8BWS - chains A and B of the 20 polymer chains in the assembly; structure by electron microscopy, 3.20 A resolution.

Chain A:
Protein: DNA-directed RNA polymerase III subunit RPC1
From: Saccharomyces cerevisiae S288C
Notes: EC 2.7.7.6
UniProt: P04051 (RPC1_YEAST); numbering as in UniProt (aligned over 1-1460)
Amino-acid sequence (1460 residues; each row starts with the number of its first residue):
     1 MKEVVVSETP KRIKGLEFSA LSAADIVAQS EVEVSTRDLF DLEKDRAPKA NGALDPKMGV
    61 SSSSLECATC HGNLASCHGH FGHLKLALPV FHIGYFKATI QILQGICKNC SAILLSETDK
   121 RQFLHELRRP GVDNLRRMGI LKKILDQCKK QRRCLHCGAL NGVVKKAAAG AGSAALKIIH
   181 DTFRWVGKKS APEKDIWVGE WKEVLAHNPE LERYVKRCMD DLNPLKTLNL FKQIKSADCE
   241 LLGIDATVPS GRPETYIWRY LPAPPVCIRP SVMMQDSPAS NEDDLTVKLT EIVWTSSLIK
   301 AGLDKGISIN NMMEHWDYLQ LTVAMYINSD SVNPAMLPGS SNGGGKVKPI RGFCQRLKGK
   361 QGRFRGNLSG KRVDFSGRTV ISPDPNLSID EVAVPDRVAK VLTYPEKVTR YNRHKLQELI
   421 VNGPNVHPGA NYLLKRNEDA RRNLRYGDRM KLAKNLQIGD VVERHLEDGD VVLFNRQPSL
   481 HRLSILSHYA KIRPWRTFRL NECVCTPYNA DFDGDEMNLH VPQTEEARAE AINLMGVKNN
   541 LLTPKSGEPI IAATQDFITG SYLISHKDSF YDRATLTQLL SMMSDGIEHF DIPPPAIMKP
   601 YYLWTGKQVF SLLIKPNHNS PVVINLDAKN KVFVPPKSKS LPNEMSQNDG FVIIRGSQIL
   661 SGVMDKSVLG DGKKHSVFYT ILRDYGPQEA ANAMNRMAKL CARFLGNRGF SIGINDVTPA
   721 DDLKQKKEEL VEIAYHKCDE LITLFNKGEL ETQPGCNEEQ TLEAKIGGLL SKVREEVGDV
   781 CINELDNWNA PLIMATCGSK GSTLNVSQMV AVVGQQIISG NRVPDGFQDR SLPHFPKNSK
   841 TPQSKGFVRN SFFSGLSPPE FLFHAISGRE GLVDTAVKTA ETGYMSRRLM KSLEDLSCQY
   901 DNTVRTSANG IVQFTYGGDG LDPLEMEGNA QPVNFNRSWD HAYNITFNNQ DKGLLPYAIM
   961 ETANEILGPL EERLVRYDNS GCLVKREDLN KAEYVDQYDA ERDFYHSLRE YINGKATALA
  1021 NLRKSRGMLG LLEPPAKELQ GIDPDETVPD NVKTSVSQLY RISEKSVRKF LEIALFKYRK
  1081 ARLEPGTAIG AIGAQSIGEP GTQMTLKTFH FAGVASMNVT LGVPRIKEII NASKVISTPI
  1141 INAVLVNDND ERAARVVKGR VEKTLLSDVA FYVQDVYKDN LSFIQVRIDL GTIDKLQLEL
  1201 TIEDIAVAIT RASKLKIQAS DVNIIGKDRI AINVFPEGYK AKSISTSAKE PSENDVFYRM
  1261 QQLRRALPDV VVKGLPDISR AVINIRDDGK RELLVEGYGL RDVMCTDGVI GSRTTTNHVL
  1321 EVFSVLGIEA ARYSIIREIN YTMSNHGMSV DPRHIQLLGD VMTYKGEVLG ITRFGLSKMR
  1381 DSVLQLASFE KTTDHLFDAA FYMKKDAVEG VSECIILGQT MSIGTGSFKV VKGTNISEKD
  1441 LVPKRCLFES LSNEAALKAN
Not modelled in the structure: 1, 274-279, 335-348, 1237-1251
Metal / ion sites: Zn2+ site 1: Cys-67, Cys-70, Cys-77, His-80; Zn2+ site 2: Cys-107, Cys-110, Cys-154, Cys-157; Mg2+: Asp-511, Asp-513, Asp-515 (shared with 1 residue of chain R)
Ligand contacts: 4QM ((3R,5S,7R,8R,9S,10S,12S,13R,14S,17R)-10,13-dimethyl-17-[(2R)-pentan-2-yl]-2,3,4,5,6,7,8,9,11,12,14,15,16,17-tetradecahydro-1H-cyclopenta[a]phenanthrene-3,7,12-triol): Lys-1134, Asp-1277, Tyr-1298, His-1318, Leu-1320, Glu-1321, Ser-1324
Swiss-Prot annotation at these positions:
  - region: Pro-858 to Glu-870 (Bridging helix)
  - binding site (Zn(2+)): Cys-67, Cys-70, Cys-77, His-80, Cys-107, Cys-110, Cys-154
  - binding site (Mg(2+)): Asp-511, Asp-513, Asp-515

Chain B:
Protein: DNA-directed RNA polymerase III subunit RPC2
From: Saccharomyces cerevisiae S288C
Notes: EC 2.7.7.6
UniProt: P22276 (RPC2_YEAST); residue numbers follow UniProt; this construct covers 1-1149
Amino-acid sequence (1149 residues; numbered 1 to 1149; the number before each row is that of its first residue):
     1 MVAATKRRKT HIHKHVKDEA FDDLLKPVYK GKKLTDEINT AQDKWHLLPA FLKVKGLVKQ
    61 HLDSFNYFVD TDLKKIIKAN QLILSDVDPE FYLKYVDIRV GKKSSSSTKD YLTPPHECRL
   121 RDMTYSAPIY VDIEYTRGRN IIMHKDVEIG RMPIMLRSNK CILYDADESK MAKLNECPLD
   181 PGGYFIVNGT EKVILVQEQL SKNRIIVEAD EKKGIVQASV TSSTHERKSK TYVITKNGKI
   241 YLKHNSIAEE IPIAIVLKAC GILSDLEIMQ LVCGNDSSYQ DIFAVNLEES SKLDIYTQQQ
   301 ALEYIGAKVK TMRRQKLTIL QEGIEAIATT VIAHLTVEAL DFREKALYIA MMTRRVVMAM
   361 YNPKMIDDRD YVGNKRLELA GQLISLLFED LFKKFNNDFK LSIDKVLKKP NRAMEYDALL
   421 SINVHSNNIT SGLNRAISTG NWSLKRFKME RAGVTHVLSR LSYISALGMM TRISSQFEKS
   481 RKVSGPRALQ PSQFGMLCTA DTPEGEACGL VKNLALMTHI TTDDEEEPIK KLCYVLGVED
   541 ITLIDSASLH LNYGVYLNGT LIGSIRFPTK FVTQFRHLRR TGKVSEFISI YSNSHQMAVH
   601 IATDGGRICR PLIIVSDGQS RVKDIHLRKL LDGELDFDDF LKLGLVEYLD VNEENDSYIA
   661 LYEKDIVPSM THLEIEPFTI LGAVAGLIPY PHHNQSPRNT YQCAMGKQAI GAIAYNQFKR
   721 IDTLLYLMTY PQQPMVKTKT IELIDYDKLP AGQNATVAVM SYSGYDIEDA LVLNKSSIDR
   781 GFGRCETRRK TTTVLKRYAN HTQDIIGGMR VDENGDPIWQ HQSLGPDGLG EVGMKVQSGQ
   841 IYINKSVPTN SADAPNPNNV NVQTQYREAP VIYRGPEPSH IDQVMMSVSD NDQALIKVLL
   901 RQNRRPELGD KFSSRHGQKG VCGIIVKQED MPFNDQGIVP DIIMNPHGFP SRMTVGKMIE
   961 LISGKAGVLN GTLEYGTCFG GSKLEDMSKI LVDQGFNYSG KDMLYSGITG ECLQAYIFFG
  1021 PIYYQKLKHM VLDKMHARAR GPRAVLTRQP TEGRSRDGGL RLGEMERDCV IAYGASQLLL
  1081 ERLMISSDAF EVDVCDKCGL MGYSGWCTTC KSAENIIKMT IPYAAKLLFQ ELLSMNIAPR
  1141 LRLEDIFQQ
Not modelled in the structure: 1-35, 853-862
Metal / ion sites: Zn2+: Cys-1095, Cys-1098, Cys-1107, Cys-1110
Swiss-Prot annotation at these positions:
  - zinc finger: Cys-1095 to Cys-1110 (C4-type)
  - binding site (Zn(2+)): Cys-1095, Cys-1098, Cys-1107, Cys-1110

Interface between chain A and chain B:
Contacting residue pairs (387):
  Pro-10(A) / Asp-1145(B)
  Pro-10(A) / Ile-1146(B)  hydrogen bond (backbone-backbone)
  Pro-10(A) / Phe-1147(B)  hydrophobic
  Lys-11(A) / Asp-1096(B)
  Lys-11(A) / Ile-1117(B)
  Lys-11(A) / Met-1119(B)
  Lys-11(A) / Leu-1143(B)
  Lys-11(A) / Glu-1144(B)
  Lys-11(A) / Asp-1145(B)  salt bridge
  Lys-11(A) / Ile-1146(B)
  Arg-12(A) / Arg-1142(B)
  Arg-12(A) / Leu-1143(B)
  Arg-12(A) / Glu-1144(B)  salt bridge
  Arg-12(A) / Ile-1146(B)
  Ile-13(A) / Met-1119(B)  hydrophobic
  Ile-13(A) / Leu-1141(B)  hydrophobic
  Ile-13(A) / Arg-1142(B)
  Ile-13(A) / Leu-1143(B)  hydrophobic
  Lys-14(A) / Arg-1142(B)  hydrogen bond (backbone-backbone)
  Lys-14(A) / Glu-1144(B)
  Gly-15(A) / Arg-1140(B)
  Gly-15(A) / Arg-1142(B)  hydrogen bond (backbone-backbone)
  Leu-16(A) / Phe-1129(B)  hydrophobic
  Leu-16(A) / Pro-1139(B)  hydrophobic
  Leu-16(A) / Arg-1140(B)
  Leu-16(A) / Leu-1141(B)  hydrophobic
  Glu-17(A) / Ala-1138(B)
  Glu-17(A) / Arg-1140(B)  hydrogen bond (backbone-backbone)
  Glu-17(A) / Arg-1142(B)  salt bridge
  Phe-18(A) / Ile-1137(B)  hydrophobic
  Phe-18(A) / Ala-1138(B)
  Ser-19(A) / Asn-1136(B)
  Ser-19(A) / Ile-1137(B)
  Ser-19(A) / Ala-1138(B)  hydrogen bond (backbone-backbone)
  Ser-19(A) / Arg-1140(B)
  Ala-20(A) / Asn-1136(B)
  Leu-21(A) / Leu-1133(B)
  Leu-21(A) / Asn-1136(B)  hydrogen bond (backbone-side chain)
  Leu-21(A) / Ala-1138(B)  hydrophobic
  Asp-25(A) / Arg-1140(B)  salt bridge
  Ala-28(A) / Thr-1108(B)
  Ala-28(A) / Thr-1109(B)
  Gln-29(A) / Leu-1100(B)
  Gln-29(A) / Thr-1108(B)
  Gln-29(A) / Thr-1109(B)
  Gln-29(A) / Leu-1133(B)
  Glu-31(A) / Thr-1108(B)
  Thr-69(A) / Tyr-1103(B)
  Cys-70(A) / Tyr-1103(B)  hydrophobic
  Leu-74(A) / Arg-1048(B)  hydrogen bond (backbone-side chain)
  Ala-75(A) / Arg-1048(B)  hydrogen bond (backbone-side chain)
  His-78(A) / Phe-1090(B)
  His-78(A) / Glu-1091(B)  hydrogen bond (side chain-backbone)
  His-78(A) / Lys-1126(B)  hydrogen bond (backbone-side chain)
  His-78(A) / Gln-1130(B)
  Gly-79(A) / Gln-1130(B)
  His-80(A) / Tyr-1103(B)
  Phe-81(A) / Gln-1130(B)
  Phe-81(A) / Leu-1133(B)  hydrophobic
  Phe-81(A) / Ser-1134(B)
  His-92(A) / Asn-1136(B)
  Tyr-95(A) / Asn-1136(B)  hydrogen bond (side chain-backbone)
  Tyr-95(A) / Ile-1137(B)
  Thr-255(A) / Asn-1136(B)  hydrogen bond (backbone-side chain)
  Trp-258(A) / Asn-1136(B)
  Pro-262(A) / Leu-1133(B)
  Pro-262(A) / Ser-1134(B)
  Pro-264(A) / Ser-1134(B)
  Pro-265(A) / Gln-1130(B)
  Ile-268(A) / Leu-1046(B)
  Ile-268(A) / Leu-1127(B)  hydrophobic
  Ile-268(A) / Gln-1130(B)
  Ile-268(A) / Glu-1131(B)
  Arg-351(A) / Leu-1046(B)
  Phe-353(A) / Glu-1131(B)
  Phe-353(A) / Ser-1134(B)
  Phe-353(A) / Met-1135(B)  hydrophobic
  Arg-356(A) / Leu-1046(B)
  Arg-356(A) / Glu-1131(B)  salt bridge
  Leu-357(A) / Leu-1128(B)  hydrophobic
  Leu-357(A) / Glu-1131(B)
  Leu-357(A) / Leu-1132(B)  hydrophobic
  Arg-363(A) / Leu-1046(B)
  Arg-363(A) / Thr-1047(B)
  Arg-363(A) / Leu-1127(B)
  Phe-364(A) / Leu-1128(B)  hydrophobic
  Arg-365(A) / Arg-1061(B)  hydrogen bond (backbone-side chain)
  Arg-365(A) / Glu-1064(B)  salt bridge
  Gly-366(A) / Arg-1061(B)
  Asn-367(A) / Thr-1047(B)  hydrogen bond
  Asn-367(A) / Gln-1049(B)  hydrogen bond (backbone-side chain)
  Asn-367(A) / Ala-1124(B)
  Leu-368(A) / Ala-1124(B)
  Leu-368(A) / Ala-1125(B)
  Leu-368(A) / Leu-1128(B)  hydrophobic
  Ser-369(A) / Glu-1064(B)
  Ser-369(A) / Arg-1067(B)
  Gly-370(A) / Arg-1061(B)  hydrogen bond (backbone-side chain)
  Gly-370(A) / Leu-1062(B)
  Gly-370(A) / Gly-1063(B)
  Lys-371(A) / Gln-1049(B)
  Lys-371(A) / Arg-1061(B)
  Lys-371(A) / Leu-1062(B)  hydrogen bond (backbone-backbone)
  Lys-371(A) / Leu-1083(B)  hydrogen bond (side chain-backbone)
  Lys-371(A) / Ser-1087(B)
  Lys-371(A) / Asp-1088(B)
  Arg-372(A) / Gln-1049(B)
  Arg-372(A) / Pro-1050(B)
  Arg-372(A) / Thr-1051(B)
  Arg-372(A) / Glu-1052(B)
  Arg-372(A) / Gly-1059(B)  hydrogen bond (side chain-backbone)
  Arg-372(A) / Arg-1061(B)
  Arg-372(A) / Ser-1087(B)  hydrogen bond (backbone-side chain)
  Val-373(A) / Gly-1059(B)
  Val-373(A) / Leu-1060(B)  hydrogen bond (backbone-backbone)
  Val-373(A) / Arg-1082(B)
  Asp-374(A) / Arg-1038(B)  salt bridge
  Asp-374(A) / Ala-1039(B)
  Asp-374(A) / Arg-1043(B)  salt bridge
  Asp-374(A) / Pro-1050(B)
  Asp-374(A) / Arg-1082(B)  hydrogen bond (backbone-side chain)
  Asp-374(A) / Ser-1086(B)  hydrogen bond (backbone-backbone)
  Phe-375(A) / Arg-1038(B)  hydrogen bond (backbone-backbone)
  Phe-375(A) / Ala-1039(B)
  Phe-375(A) / Arg-1040(B)
  Ser-376(A) / Ala-1037(B)
  Ser-376(A) / Arg-1038(B)  hydrogen bond (backbone-backbone)
  Ser-376(A) / Gly-1059(B)
  Ser-376(A) / Leu-1060(B)  hydrogen bond (side chain-backbone)
  Gly-377(A) / His-1036(B)
  Gly-377(A) / Ala-1037(B)
  Gly-377(A) / Leu-1060(B)
  Arg-378(A) / Lys-1034(B)
  Arg-378(A) / Met-1035(B)
  Arg-378(A) / His-1036(B)  hydrogen bond (backbone-backbone)
  Arg-378(A) / Leu-1060(B)
  Thr-379(A) / Met-1035(B)
  Val-380(A) / Val-1031(B)  hydrophobic
  Val-380(A) / Lys-1034(B)
  Ser-382(A) / Leu-908(B)
  Ser-382(A) / Gly-909(B)
  Ser-382(A) / Val-921(B)
  Pro-383(A) / Tyr-765(B)
  Pro-383(A) / Ala-770(B)  hydrophobic
  Asp-384(A) / Tyr-765(B)  hydrogen bond
  Pro-385(A) / Gly-764(B)
  Pro-385(A) / Tyr-765(B)
  Asn-386(A) / Tyr-765(B)  hydrogen bond
  Pro-395(A) / Met-1035(B)  hydrophobic
  Arg-397(A) / Met-1035(B)
  Val-398(A) / Met-1035(B)  hydrophobic
  Val-398(A) / Ala-1037(B)  hydrophobic
  Val-401(A) / Ala-1037(B)  hydrophobic
  Val-401(A) / Ala-1039(B)
  Leu-402(A) / Arg-1038(B)
  Tyr-432(A) / Arg-1040(B)
  Arg-441(A) / Arg-1040(B)
  Leu-473(A) / Leu-1078(B)  hydrophobic
  Asn-475(A) / Glu-1066(B)
  Gln-477(A) / Arg-1061(B)
  Gln-477(A) / Glu-1066(B)
  Ser-479(A) / Met-1065(B)
  Ser-479(A) / Glu-1066(B)  hydrogen bond
  Ser-479(A) / Cys-1069(B)
  His-481(A) / Cys-1069(B)  hydrogen bond (backbone-side chain)
  Arg-482(A) / Ala-1072(B)
  Arg-482(A) / Tyr-1073(B)  hydrogen bond (backbone-side chain)
  Leu-483(A) / Tyr-1073(B)
  Ile-485(A) / Cys-1069(B)  hydrophobic
  Ile-485(A) / Tyr-1073(B)  hydrogen bond (backbone-side chain)
  Leu-486(A) / Tyr-1073(B)
  Trp-495(A) / Glu-907(B)
  Trp-495(A) / Leu-908(B)
  Arg-496(A) / Glu-877(B)  salt bridge
  Arg-496(A) / Glu-907(B)  salt bridge
  Arg-496(A) / Val-1031(B)
  Arg-496(A) / Leu-1032(B)
  Arg-496(A) / Met-1035(B)
  Thr-497(A) / Leu-908(B)
  Thr-497(A) / Gly-909(B)
  Thr-497(A) / Val-1031(B)
  Arg-499(A) / Leu-908(B)
  Glu-502(A) / Gly-764(B)
  Glu-502(A) / Ile-767(B)
  Cys-505(A) / Glu-768(B)
  Ala-510(A) / Glu-768(B)
  Asp-511(A) / Glu-768(B)
  Asp-511(A) / Asp-769(B)
  Phe-512(A) / Glu-768(B)
  Phe-512(A) / Val-921(B)  hydrogen bond (backbone-backbone)
  Asp-513(A) / Asp-769(B)
  Asp-513(A) / Lys-911(B)
  Gly-514(A) / Lys-911(B)
  Glu-516(A) / Lys-1034(B)  salt bridge
  Asn-518(A) / Leu-1060(B)
  His-520(A) / Leu-1060(B)
  His-520(A) / Arg-1082(B)  hydrogen bond
  Val-521(A) / Arg-1082(B)  hydrogen bond (backbone-side chain)
  Pro-522(A) / Glu-1081(B)
  Gln-523(A) / Glu-1081(B)
  Gln-523(A) / Ser-1086(B)
  Thr-524(A) / Glu-1081(B)
  Glu-526(A) / Gln-1077(B)  hydrogen bond
  Ala-527(A) / Leu-1078(B)
  Ala-527(A) / Glu-1081(B)
  Glu-530(A) / Ala-1075(B)
  Glu-530(A) / Ser-1076(B)  hydrogen bond (side chain-backbone)
  Glu-530(A) / Gln-1077(B)  hydrogen bond (side chain-backbone)
  Glu-530(A) / Leu-1078(B)  hydrogen bond (side chain-backbone)
  Ala-531(A) / Leu-1078(B)  hydrophobic
  Leu-534(A) / Tyr-1073(B)
  Leu-534(A) / Gly-1074(B)
  Met-535(A) / Tyr-1073(B)  hydrophobic
  Met-535(A) / Leu-1078(B)  hydrophobic
  Asn-540(A) / Tyr-1073(B)
  Thr-554(A) / Ile-767(B)
  Gln-555(A) / Ile-767(B)  hydrogen bond (side chain-backbone)
  Gln-555(A) / Glu-768(B)
  Gln-555(A) / His-947(B)
  Asp-556(A) / Ser-761(B)  hydrogen bond
  Asp-556(A) / Ile-767(B)
  Asp-556(A) / Asn-945(B)  hydrogen bond
  Asp-556(A) / His-947(B)
  Phe-557(A) / Ile-767(B)  hydrophobic
  Thr-559(A) / His-947(B)  hydrogen bond
  Ala-702(A) / Ser-763(B)
  Ala-702(A) / Gly-764(B)  hydrogen bond (backbone-backbone)
  Leu-705(A) / Ser-761(B)
  Gly-706(A) / Ser-761(B)  hydrogen bond (backbone-backbone)
  Gly-706(A) / Tyr-762(B)
  Gly-706(A) / Leu-1013(B)
  Asn-707(A) / Ser-1006(B)
  Asn-707(A) / Ile-1008(B)
  Asn-707(A) / Thr-1009(B)
  Arg-708(A) / Leu-1013(B)
  Arg-708(A) / Gln-1014(B)  hydrogen bond (backbone-backbone)
  Arg-708(A) / Ala-1015(B)
  Gly-709(A) / Ala-1015(B)
  Phe-710(A) / Met-760(B)
  Phe-710(A) / Ser-761(B)  hydrogen bond (backbone-backbone)
  Phe-710(A) / Pro-946(B)
  Ser-711(A) / Val-759(B)  hydrogen bond (side chain-backbone)
  Ser-711(A) / Lys-1001(B)
  Ser-711(A) / Tyr-1016(B)
  Ser-711(A) / Ile-1017(B)
  Ser-711(A) / Phe-1018(B)  hydrogen bond (side chain-backbone)
  Ile-712(A) / Val-759(B)  hydrophobic
  Ile-712(A) / Pro-946(B)
  Ile-712(A) / Phe-949(B)  hydrophobic
  Ile-712(A) / Met-958(B)  hydrophobic
  Ile-712(A) / Phe-1018(B)
  Gly-713(A) / Met-958(B)
  Gly-713(A) / Phe-1018(B)
  Ile-714(A) / Met-958(B)  hydrophobic
  Ile-714(A) / Ile-962(B)  hydrophobic
  Ile-714(A) / Ser-999(B)
  Asn-715(A) / Tyr-998(B)
  Asn-715(A) / Ser-999(B)
  Asn-715(A) / Lys-1001(B)
  Val-717(A) / Val-955(B)  hydrophobic
  Val-717(A) / Met-958(B)  hydrophobic
  Met-794(A) / His-947(B)
  Met-794(A) / Pro-950(B)  hydrophobic
  Ser-799(A) / His-947(B)
  Lys-800(A) / His-947(B)
  Lys-800(A) / Pro-950(B)
  Lys-800(A) / Ser-951(B)
  Gly-801(A) / Ser-951(B)
  Asn-805(A) / Pro-950(B)
  Asn-805(A) / Ser-951(B)
  Asn-805(A) / Met-953(B)
  Gln-808(A) / Met-953(B)
  Met-809(A) / Pro-950(B)
  Met-809(A) / Met-953(B)  hydrophobic
  Gly-826(A) / Tyr-371(B)
  Gly-826(A) / Pro-491(B)
  Gly-826(A) / Ser-492(B)
  Phe-827(A) / Tyr-371(B)
  Phe-827(A) / Pro-491(B)
  Phe-827(A) / Ser-492(B)
  Phe-827(A) / Val-651(B)
  Phe-827(A) / Glu-654(B)
  Phe-827(A) / Asn-655(B)
  Gln-828(A) / His-595(B)  hydrogen bond
  Gln-828(A) / Asn-655(B)  hydrogen bond (backbone-side chain)
  Asp-829(A) / His-595(B)  salt bridge
  Arg-830(A) / Glu-654(B)  hydrogen bond (side chain-backbone)
  Arg-830(A) / Asn-655(B)  hydrogen bond (side chain-backbone)
  Arg-830(A) / Ser-657(B)  hydrogen bond (side chain-backbone)
  Ser-831(A) / Pro-491(B)
  Leu-832(A) / Pro-491(B)
  Leu-832(A) / Phe-494(B)  hydrophobic
  Pro-833(A) / Glu-654(B)
  Pro-833(A) / Ser-657(B)
  Pro-833(A) / Tyr-658(B)
  Pro-833(A) / Ile-659(B)  hydrogen bond (backbone-backbone)
  His-834(A) / Phe-494(B)
  His-834(A) / Tyr-658(B)
  His-834(A) / Ile-659(B)
  His-834(A) / Leu-661(B)
  His-834(A) / Glu-674(B)  salt bridge
  Phe-835(A) / Tyr-658(B)
  Pro-836(A) / Tyr-658(B)
  Lys-837(A) / Asn-655(B)  hydrogen bond (side chain-backbone)
  Phe-852(A) / His-693(B)  hydrogen bond (backbone-side chain)
  Phe-852(A) / Asn-694(B)
  Phe-852(A) / Met-953(B)  hydrophobic
  Phe-852(A) / Val-955(B)  hydrophobic
  Phe-853(A) / His-693(B)  hydrogen bond (backbone-side chain)
  Phe-853(A) / Val-955(B)  hydrophobic
  Phe-853(A) / Leu-984(B)  hydrophobic
  Ser-854(A) / His-693(B)
  Gly-855(A) / His-692(B)
  Gly-855(A) / His-693(B)
  Leu-856(A) / His-692(B)  hydrogen bond (backbone-backbone)
  Leu-856(A) / Phe-979(B)
  Pro-858(A) / Leu-661(B)  hydrophobic
  Pro-858(A) / Pro-677(B)  hydrophobic
  Pro-858(A) / Phe-979(B)  hydrophobic
  Pro-859(A) / Leu-661(B)
  Phe-861(A) / Ile-680(B)  hydrophobic
  Phe-861(A) / Leu-681(B)  hydrophobic
  Phe-861(A) / Pro-691(B)
  Phe-861(A) / Asn-699(B)
  Phe-861(A) / Phe-979(B)  hydrophobic
  Leu-862(A) / Phe-494(B)  hydrophobic
  His-864(A) / Gln-695(B)
  His-864(A) / Ser-696(B)  hydrogen bond
  Ala-865(A) / Leu-489(B)
  Ala-865(A) / Thr-499(B)
  Ala-865(A) / Ser-696(B)  hydrogen bond (backbone-side chain)
  Ile-866(A) / Leu-489(B)
  Ile-866(A) / Pro-491(B)  hydrophobic
  Arg-869(A) / Arg-487(B)
  Arg-869(A) / Leu-489(B)
  Arg-869(A) / Asp-501(B)
  Arg-869(A) / Thr-502(B)
  Leu-872(A) / Cys-508(B)  hydrophobic
  Leu-872(A) / Thr-700(B)
  Leu-872(A) / Tyr-701(B)
  Val-873(A) / Arg-487(B)
  Val-873(A) / Cys-508(B)
  Ala-876(A) / Gly-505(B)
  Ala-876(A) / Glu-506(B)
  Val-877(A) / Arg-481(B)
  Val-877(A) / Lys-482(B)
  Glu-881(A) / Arg-481(B)
  Met-890(A) / Asp-1068(B)
  Glu-894(A) / Arg-1067(B)  salt bridge
  Glu-894(A) / Asp-1068(B)
  Ala-1088(A) / Ile-1071(B)
  Ala-1088(A) / Ala-1072(B)
  Ala-1091(A) / Ile-1071(B)  hydrophobic
  Ala-1091(A) / Ala-1072(B)  hydrophobic
  Ile-1092(A) / Ala-1072(B)
  Gln-1095(A) / Asp-1068(B)  hydrogen bond (side chain-backbone)
  Gln-1095(A) / Cys-1069(B)
  Gln-1095(A) / Ala-1072(B)
  Tyr-1258(A) / Ser-291(B)  hydrogen bond (side chain-backbone)
  Tyr-1258(A) / Lys-292(B)  hydrogen bond (side chain-backbone)
  Gln-1261(A) / Glu-288(B)
  Arg-1265(A) / Val-285(B)
  Arg-1265(A) / Glu-288(B)  salt bridge
  Leu-1396(A) / Leu-1132(B)  hydrophobic
  Phe-1397(A) / Met-1135(B)  hydrophobic
  Phe-1397(A) / Ile-1137(B)  hydrophobic
  Ala-1400(A) / Ile-1137(B)  hydrophobic
  Val-1411(A) / Ile-1071(B)  hydrophobic
  Ile-1415(A) / Arg-1067(B)
  Ile-1415(A) / Leu-1079(B)  hydrophobic
  Ile-1415(A) / Leu-1083(B)  hydrophobic
  Ile-1416(A) / Ala-1125(B)
  Leu-1417(A) / Ile-1121(B)
  Leu-1417(A) / Pro-1122(B)
  Leu-1417(A) / Phe-1129(B)  hydrophobic
  Gly-1418(A) / Leu-1080(B)
  Gly-1418(A) / Met-1084(B)
  Gly-1418(A) / Pro-1122(B)
  Thr-1420(A) / Ser-1076(B)
  Thr-1420(A) / Gln-1077(B)
  Met-1421(A) / Ser-1076(B)
  Met-1421(A) / Leu-1079(B)  hydrophobic
  Ile-1423(A) / Ile-1071(B)  hydrophobic
  Gly-1424(A) / Gly-1074(B)
  Thr-1425(A) / Gly-1074(B)  hydrogen bond (backbone-backbone)
  Thr-1425(A) / Ser-1076(B)  hydrogen bond
  Gly-1426(A) / Ser-1076(B)  hydrogen bond (backbone-side chain)
Also at the interface, not in a pair above, chain A (193 interface residues in all): Thr-9, Ser-76, Cys-77, Cys-267, Pro-270, Ile-327, Ile-381, Glu-463, Pro-478, Leu-480, Asp-716, Ser-857, Gly-868, Ser-1412, Gln-1419
Also at the interface, not in a pair above, chain B (183 interface residues in all): Ala-488, Cys-498, Ala-500, Arg-610, Asp-656, Tyr-662, Pro-697, Asp-766, Lys-919, Gly-920, Cys-922, Gly-923, Arg-952, Ile-959, Cys-978, Glu-1011, Val-1070, Ile-1085, Val-1092, Gly-1102, Ser-1104, Lys-1111, Tyr-1123

In short:
193 residues of chain A and 183 residues of chain B are in contact; the contacts include 68 hydrogen bonds and
15 salt bridges. Among the polar pairs are Lys-11(A)/Asp-1145(B), Arg-12(A)/Glu-1144(B) and
Glu-17(A)/Arg-1142(B). Bound to chain A: compound 4QM.
Here chain A is DNA-directed RNA polymerase III subunit RPC1 and chain B is DNA-directed RNA polymerase III
subunit RPC2, both from Saccharomyces cerevisiae S288C. Entry 8BWS (Structure of yeast RNA Polymerase III
elongation complex at 3.3 A) was determined by electron microscopy (same publication as 7Z0H, 7Z2Z, 7Z30 and
7Z31).
